Entry 1Z7Q (X-ray diffraction, 3.22 A resolution); this record covers chains C and D of the 42 polymer chains in the assembly.

[Chain C]
Protein: Proteasome component Y13
From: Saccharomyces cerevisiae
Notes: EC 3.4.25.1
Reference sequence: P23638 (PSA4_YEAST); residue numbers follow UniProt; this construct covers 1-258
Chain sequence (258 residues; numbered 1 to 258; the number before each row is that of its first residue):
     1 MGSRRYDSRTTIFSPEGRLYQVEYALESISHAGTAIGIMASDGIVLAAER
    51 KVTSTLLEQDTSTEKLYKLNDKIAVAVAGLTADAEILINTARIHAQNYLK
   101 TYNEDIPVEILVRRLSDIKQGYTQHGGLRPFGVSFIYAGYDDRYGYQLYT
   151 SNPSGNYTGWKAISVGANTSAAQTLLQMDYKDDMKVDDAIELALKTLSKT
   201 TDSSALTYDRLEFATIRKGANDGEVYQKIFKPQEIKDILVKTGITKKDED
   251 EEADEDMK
Not modelled in the structure: 1-2, 246-258
Swiss-Prot annotation at these positions:
  - cross-link (Glycyl lysine isopeptide (Lys-Gly)): Lys100 (interchain with G-Cter in ubiquitin), Lys199 (interchain with G-Cter in ubiquitin), Lys231 (interchain with G-Cter in ubiquitin)

[Chain D]
Protein: Proteasome component PRE6
From: Saccharomyces cerevisiae
Notes: EC 3.4.25.1
Reference sequence: P40303 (PSA7_YEAST); residues 1-254 here = UniProt positions 1-254
Chain sequence (254 residues; each row starts with the number of its first residue):
     1 MSGYDRALSIFSPDGHIFQVEYALEAVKRGTCAVGVKGKNCVVLGCERRS
    51 TLKLQDTRITPSKVSKIDSHVVLSFSGLNADSRILIEKARVEAQSHRLTL
   101 EDPVTVEYLTRYVAGVQQRYTQSGGVRPFGVSTLIAGFDPRDDEPKLYQT
   151 EPSGIYSSWSAQTIGRNSKTVREFLEKNYDRKEPPATVEECVKLTVRSLL
   201 EVVQTGAKNIEITVVKPDSDIVALSSEEINQYVTQIEQEKQEQQEQDKKK
   251 KSNH
Not modelled in the structure: 1-2, 244-254
Swiss-Prot annotation at these positions:
  - modified residue: Thr60 (Phosphothreonine)

[Chain C / chain D interface]
Pairs across the interface (60):
  Arg4(C) - Gly3(D)
  Arg4(C) - Asp5(D)  salt bridge
  Arg4(C) - Arg6(D)
  Arg5(C) - Arg6(D)  hydrogen bond (backbone-side chain)
  Tyr6(C) - Asp5(D)  hydrogen bond
  Arg9(C) - Arg6(D)
  Thr10(C) - Arg127(D)
  Thr11(C) - Val126(D)
  Ile12(C) - Arg6(D)
  Ile12(C) - Gln19(D)
  Phe13(C) - Gln19(D)  hydrogen bond (backbone-side chain)
  Phe13(C) - Tyr22(D)
  Phe13(C) - Ala23(D)  hydrophobic
  Phe13(C) - Arg127(D)
  Phe13(C) - Pro128(D)
  Ser14(C) - Tyr22(D)
  Pro15(C) - Asp5(D)
  Pro15(C) - Tyr22(D)  hydrophobic
  Pro15(C) - Glu25(D)
  Glu16(C) - Glu25(D)
  Glu16(C) - Arg29(D)  hydrogen bond (backbone-side chain)
  Gly17(C) - Tyr22(D)
  Gly17(C) - Ala26(D)
  Gly17(C) - Arg29(D)  hydrogen bond (backbone-side chain)
  Arg18(C) - Arg29(D)
  Leu19(C) - Leu78(D)  hydrophobic
  Leu19(C) - Arg127(D)
  Met39(C) - Arg58(D)
  Ser116(C) - Arg83(D)
  Asp117(C) - Arg83(D)  salt bridge
  Asp117(C) - Ile84(D)
  Gln120(C) - Ala80(D)
  Gln120(C) - Asp81(D)
  Thr123(C) - Arg127(D)  hydrogen bond (backbone-side chain)
  Gln124(C) - Asp81(D)
  Gln124(C) - Tyr120(D)
  Gln124(C) - Val126(D)
  Gln124(C) - Arg127(D)  hydrogen bond (backbone-backbone)
  Gln124(C) - Phe129(D)
  His125(C) - Tyr120(D)  hydrogen bond
  Gly126(C) - Gly125(D)  hydrogen bond (backbone-backbone)
  Tyr144(C) - Arg58(D)  hydrogen bond (backbone-side chain)
  Tyr146(C) - Arg58(D)  hydrogen bond (backbone-side chain)
  Tyr149(C) - Ile59(D)
  Ser154(C) - Ala80(D)
  Gly155(C) - Ala80(D)
  Gly155(C) - Arg83(D)  hydrogen bond (backbone-side chain)
  Asn156(C) - Asn79(D)
  Asn156(C) - Ala80(D)
  Tyr157(C) - Arg83(D)
  Thr158(C) - Gln55(D)  hydrogen bond
  Gly159(C) - Gln55(D)
  Gly159(C) - Asp56(D)  hydrogen bond (backbone-backbone)
  Trp160(C) - Gln55(D)
  Trp160(C) - Asp56(D)
  Lys161(C) - Leu54(D)  hydrogen bond (side chain-backbone)
  Lys161(C) - Gln55(D)
  Lys161(C) - Asp56(D)
  Ala162(C) - Leu54(D)
  Gln173(C) - Leu54(D)
Also at the interface, not in a pair above, chain C (39 interface residues in all): Ser8, Arg113, Gln147, Gln177
Also at the interface, not in a pair above, chain D (28 interface residues in all): Tyr4, Gly130

[Overview]
Chain C and chain D form an interface of 39 and 28 residues respectively, with 15 hydrogen bonds and 2 salt
bridges. Among the polar pairs are Arg4(C)-Asp5(D), Asp117(C)-Arg83(D) and Arg5(C)-Arg6(D).
Chain C is Proteasome component Y13 and chain D is Proteasome component PRE6, both from Saccharomyces
cerevisiae; the structure, Crystal structure of the 20s proteasome from yeast in complex with the proteasome
activator PA26 from ..., was determined by X-ray diffraction (same publication as 1YA7, 1YAR and 1YAU).
